Entry 2G46 (solution NMR); this record covers chains A and C of the 4 polymer chains in the assembly.

# Chain A
Protein: PBCV-1 histone H3-Lys 27 methyltransferase
Organism: Paramecium bursaria Chlorella virus 1
Amino-acid sequence (119 residues; each row starts with the number of its first residue):
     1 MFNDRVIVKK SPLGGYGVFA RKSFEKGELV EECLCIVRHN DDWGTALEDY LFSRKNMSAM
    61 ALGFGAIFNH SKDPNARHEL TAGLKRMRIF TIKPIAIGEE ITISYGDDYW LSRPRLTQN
Ligand contacts: S-adenosylhomocysteine (SAH): Tyr16, Tyr50, Ala66, Ile67, Phe68, Asn69, His70, Tyr105, Tyr109, Trp110, Leu111, Ser112
Reported in the primary citation:
  - binding site for S-adenosylhomocysteine: Tyr50, Phe68 to Pro74, Tyr105, Trp110
  - binding site for meK27 H3 Peptide (chain C): Tyr50, Leu51, Phe52, Ser53, His78, Glu79, Leu80, Tyr105, Gly106 to Arg113
  - mutagenesis - N69A, H70A, E100A: decreased catalytic activity (citing earlier work)
  - conformationally variable residues (order/disorder transition): Arg115 to Asn119
  - mutagenesis - Y50A, F52A, H78F, H78Y, Y105F, Y105H: abolished catalytic activity
  - mutagenesis - Y50F, F52Y (14-fold): decreased catalytic activity
  - specificity-determining residues: Tyr50, Phe52, His78
  - mutagenesis - Y105A: abolished catalytic activity (citing earlier work)
  - catalytic residues: Tyr105 (proposed by the authors, not directly observed)
  - mutagenesis - Y50F: abolished catalytic activity on di and trimethylation of H3-K27
  - mutagenesis - Y50F: unchanged catalytic activity on monomethylation
  - mutagenesis - Y105A: decreased binding to S-adenosylhomocysteine

# Chain C
Protein: meK27 H3 Peptide
Amino-acid sequence (21 residues; each row starts with the number of its first residue):
   201 GKAPRKQLAT KAARKSAPAT G
Modified / non-standard residues: Lys215 (n-methyl-lysine; MLZ)

# How chain A and chain C interact
Pairs across the interface (24):
  Gly44(A) - Arg214(C)
  Glu48(A) - Arg214(C)
  Asp49(A) - Lys215(C)
  Tyr50(A) - Lys215(C)
  Leu51(A) - Arg214(C)
  Leu51(A) - Lys215(C)
  Phe52(A) - Lys215(C)
  Ser53(A) - Ala213(C)
  Ser53(A) - Arg214(C)
  Ser53(A) - Lys215(C)
  Ser53(A) - Ser216(C)
  Lys55(A) - Gly221(C)
  Ala66(A) - Lys215(C)
  Arg77(A) - Pro218(C)
  His78(A) - Pro218(C)
  Glu79(A) - Pro218(C)
  Leu80(A) - Pro218(C)
  Tyr105(A) - Lys215(C)
  Tyr105(A) - Ser216(C)
  Tyr105(A) - Ala217(C)
  Asp108(A) - Ala213(C)
  Asp108(A) - Arg214(C)
  Tyr109(A) - Arg214(C)
  Tyr109(A) - Lys215(C)
Also at the interface, not in a pair above, chain A (20 interface residues in all): Arg54, Gly65, Phe68, Gly106
Also at the interface, not in a pair above, chain C (10 interface residues in all): Lys211, Ala219, Thr220
The authors on this interface:
  - interface residues, chain A: Tyr50(A), Leu51(A), Phe52(A), Ser53(A), His78(A), Glu79(A), Leu80(A), Tyr105(A), Tyr109(A)

# Overview
20 residues of chain A and 10 residues of chain C are in contact. Bound to chain A: S-adenosylhomocysteine.
From the paper: the catalytic residue Tyr105(A); Y50A, F52A and H78F of chain A, among others, abolish
catalytic activity; 12 substitutions were tested in all.
Here chain A is PBCV-1 histone H3-Lys 27 methyltransferase (Paramecium bursaria Chlorella virus 1) and chain C
is meK27 H3 Peptide. Entry 2G46 (structure of vSET in complex with meK27 H3 Pept. and cofactor product SAH)
was determined by solution NMR.
